Entry 8FOY (electron microscopy, 2.90 A resolution); this record covers chain D.

Chain D:
Molecule: Tail sheath protein
From: Agrobacterium phage Milano
UniProt: A0A482MFS8 (A0A482MFS8_9CAUD); residues 1-503 here = UniProt positions 1-503
Amino-acid sequence (503 residues; row label = number of the first residue in the row):
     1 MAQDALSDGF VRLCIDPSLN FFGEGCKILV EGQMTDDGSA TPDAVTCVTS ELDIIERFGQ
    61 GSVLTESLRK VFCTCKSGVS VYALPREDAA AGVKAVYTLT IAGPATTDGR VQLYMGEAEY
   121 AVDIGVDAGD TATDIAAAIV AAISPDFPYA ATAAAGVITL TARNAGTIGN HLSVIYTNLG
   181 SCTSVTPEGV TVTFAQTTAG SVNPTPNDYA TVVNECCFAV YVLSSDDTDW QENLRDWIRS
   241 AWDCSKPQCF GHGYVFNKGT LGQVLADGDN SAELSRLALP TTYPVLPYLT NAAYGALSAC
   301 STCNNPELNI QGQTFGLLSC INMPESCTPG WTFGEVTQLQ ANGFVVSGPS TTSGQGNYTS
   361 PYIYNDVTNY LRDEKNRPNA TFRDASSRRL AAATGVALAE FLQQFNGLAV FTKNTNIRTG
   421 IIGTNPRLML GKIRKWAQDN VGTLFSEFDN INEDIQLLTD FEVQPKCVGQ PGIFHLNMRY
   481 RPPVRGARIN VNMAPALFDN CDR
Disordered / not traced: 1, 502-503
Disulfide bonds: Cys26-Cys303, Cys73-Cys320, Cys75-Cys300, Cys217-Cys249
Reported in the primary citation:
  - conformationally variable residues: Cys47, Cys182

Overview:
The paper reports conformational variability at Cys47 and Cys182.
Chain D is Tail sheath protein (Agrobacterium phage Milano); the structure, Structure of Agrobacterium
tumefaciens bacteriophage Milano contracted tail-sheath, was determined by electron microscopy (same
publication as 8FQC, 8FOP and 8FOU).
